Entry 7YJK (electron microscopy, 3.20 A resolution); this record covers chains A and B of the 8 polymer chains in the assembly.

[Chain A]
Protein: Long chain base biosynthesis protein 1
Source organism: Arabidopsis thaliana
Notes: EC 2.3.1.50
UniProtKB: Q94IB8 (LCB1_ARATH); residue numbers follow UniProt; this construct covers 1-482
Chain sequence (482 residues; each row starts with the number of its first residue):
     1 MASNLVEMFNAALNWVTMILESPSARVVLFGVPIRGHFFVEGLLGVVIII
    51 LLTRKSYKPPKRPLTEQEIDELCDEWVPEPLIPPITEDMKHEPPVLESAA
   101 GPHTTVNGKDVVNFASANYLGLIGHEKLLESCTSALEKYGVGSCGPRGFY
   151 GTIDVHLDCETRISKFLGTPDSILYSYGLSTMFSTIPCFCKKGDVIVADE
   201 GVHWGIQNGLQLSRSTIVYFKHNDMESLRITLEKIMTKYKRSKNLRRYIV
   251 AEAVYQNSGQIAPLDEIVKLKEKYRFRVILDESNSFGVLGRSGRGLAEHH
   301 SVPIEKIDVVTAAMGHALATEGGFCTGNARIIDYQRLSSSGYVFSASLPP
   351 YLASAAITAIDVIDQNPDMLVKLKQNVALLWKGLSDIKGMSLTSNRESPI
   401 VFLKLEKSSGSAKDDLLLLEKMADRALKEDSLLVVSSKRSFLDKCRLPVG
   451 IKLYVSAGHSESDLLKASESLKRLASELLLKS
Not modelled in the structure: 1-35, 481-482

[Chain B]
Protein: Long chain base biosynthesis protein 2a
Source organism: Arabidopsis thaliana
Notes: EC 2.3.1.50
UniProtKB: Q9LSZ9 (LCB2A_ARATH); residues 1-489 here = UniProt positions 1-489
Chain sequence (489 residues; numbered 1 to 489; the number before each row is that of its first residue):
     1 MITIPYLTAVSTYFSYGLLFAFGQLRDFFRRFIDWWFTSNLQGYAPICLG
    51 HEDFYIRRLYHRIQDCFERPISSAPDAWFDVVERYSNDNNKTLKRTTKTS
   101 RCLNLGSYNYLGFGSFDEYCTPRVIESLKKFSASTCSSRVDAGTTSVHAE
   151 LEECVTRFVGKPAAVVFGMGYATNSAIIPVLIGKGGLIISDSLNHSSIVN
   201 GARGSGATIRVFQHNTPSHLERVLREQIAEGQPRTHRPWKKIIVVVEGIY
   251 SMEGEICHLPEVVAICKKYKAYVYLDEAHSIGAIGKTGKGICELLGVDTA
   301 DVDVMMGTFTKSFGSCGGYIAGSKELIQYLKHQCPAHLYATSIPTPSAQQ
   351 IISAIKVILGEDGSNRGAQKLARIRENSNFFRAELQKMGFEVLGDNDSPV
   401 MPIMLYNPAKIPAFSRECLRQKVAVVVVGFPATPLLLARARICISASHSR
   451 EDLIRALKVISKVGDLSGIKYFPAEPKKIEQSKNDIKLD
Not modelled in the structure: 37-41, 476-489
Modified positions: K311 ((2S)-2-amino-6-[[3-hydroxy-2-methyl-5-(phosphonooxymethyl)pyridin-4-yl]methylideneamino]hexanoic acid; LLP)
UniProt features mapped onto this chain:
  - modified residue: K311 (N6-(pyridoxal phosphate)lysine)
Ligand contacts: Z1T (N-[(2S,3R,4E)-1,3-dihydroxyoctadec-4-en-2-yl]tetracosanamide): Y13, F14, Y16, G17, F20, A21, Y55, L435
From the paper describing this entry:
  - binding site for Z1T: Y55

[How chain A and chain B interact]
Pairs across the interface - 131 pairs, chain A then chain B:
  I69(A) with R225(B)
  C73(A) with Y269(B), hydrophobic; K270(B)
  W76(A) with I228(B), hydrophobic; W239(B), hydrogen bond (side chain-backbone); I242(B), hydrophobic; Y269(B); K270(B)
  P78(A) with K270(B)
  E79(A) with K240(B), hydrogen bond (backbone-backbone); Y272(B), hydrogen bond (backbone-side chain)
  P80(A) with K241(B); Y272(B)
  L81(A) with L181(B); K241(B), hydrogen bond (backbone-side chain); Y272(B)
  I82(A) with E325(B); L326(B), hydrophobic; Y329(B), hydrophobic
  P83(A) with Y329(B)
  I85(A) with E325(B); Q328(B)
  M89(A) with H332(B)
  K90(A) with Q328(B)
  P93(A) with R139(B)
  P94(A) with T144(B)
  V95(A) with T144(B); T145(B); S146(B)
  L96(A) with A142(B); T144(B), hydrogen bond (backbone-backbone); T145(B); S146(B), hydrogen bond (backbone-backbone)
  S98(A) with K130(B); F131(B)
  A100(A) with T135(B)
  A115(A) with S137(B), hydrogen bond (backbone-side chain)
  S116(A) with S137(B)
  A117(A) with C136(B)
  N118(A) with C136(B)
  I123(A) with S132(B); C136(B), hydrophobic
  G124(A) with S132(B), hydrogen bond (backbone-side chain)
  L129(A) with K129(B)
  C132(A) with L128(B), hydrophobic
  T133(A) with L128(B)
  L136(A) with V124(B), hydrophobic
  E137(A) with F116(B)
  Y139(A) with A74(B); P75(B)
  V141(A) with G314(B); P346(B); Q350(B)
  G142(A) with G314(B)
  C144(A) with P75(B), hydrophobic; S107(B), hydrogen bond (backbone-side chain); N109(B)
  G148(A) with F67(B); E68(B), hydrogen bond (backbone-backbone)
  F149(A) with V426(B), hydrophobic; R441(B)
  Y150(A) with R69(B), hydrogen bond; G106(B); A424(B); V425(B), hydrogen bond (side chain-backbone); V426(B), hydrophobic
  T152(A) with P70(B); I71(B), hydrogen bond (backbone-backbone)
  I153(A) with I71(B)
  D154(A) with I71(B), hydrogen bond (backbone-backbone); R95(B)
  L157(A) with R95(B)
  D158(A) with R95(B), salt bridge
  Y177(A) with G168(B); M169(B), hydrophobic; A340(B); T341(B), hydrogen bond (side chain-backbone)
  L179(A) with A340(B), hydrophobic
  S180(A) with M169(B), hydrogen bond
  W204(A) with P335(B), hydrophobic; Y339(B), hydrophobic
  Q211(A) with R203(B); G204(B), hydrogen bond (side chain-backbone)
  L212(A) with G204(B)
  R214(A) with R203(B)
  N244(A) with A45(B)
  L245(A) with A45(B)
  R246(A) with A45(B); P46(B); I47(B)
  R275(A) with Q42(B); G43(B); Y44(B)
  F276(A) with Y44(B)
  R277(A) with Y44(B); A45(B), hydrogen bond (side chain-backbone); I47(B)
  G315(A) with C136(B)
  H316(A) with C136(B)
  A319(A) with A133(B); C136(B), hydrophobic
  T320(A) with S134(B)
  E321(A) with T341(B)
  R330(A) with I47(B); C48(B), hydrogen bond; D53(B), salt bridge
  I331(A) with I47(B), hydrophobic
  L337(A) with I56(B), hydrophobic
  S340(A) with Y171(B), hydrogen bond; N200(B)
  F344(A) with Y171(B), hydrophobic; H195(B); S196(B)
  S345(A) with M169(B); K311(B)
  A346(A) with T310(B); K311(B)
  Y351(A) with P344(B); P346(B); S347(B), hydrogen bond
  V435(A) with D141(B)
  K438(A) with V140(B); D141(B), salt bridge; Y339(B)
  S440(A) with Q333(B); Y339(B), hydrogen bond (backbone-side chain)
  F441(A) with Y329(B); Q333(B)
  L442(A) with P179(B), hydrophobic; V180(B), hydrophobic
  D443(A) with Y339(B), hydrogen bond
Interface residues without a listed pair, chain A (96 interface residues in all): E66, L72, D74, H91, E97, A99, N113, K138, G140, S143, G145, P146, R147, N208, K271, Y334, R336, G341, Y342, P349, L352, L433, R439
Interface residues without a listed pair, chain B (99 interface residues in all): Y60, S72, S73, F79, Y108, G114, S115, I125, S175, A176, S205, A229, P238, I243, V304, S315, C316, L338, S342

[In short]
96 residues of chain A face 99 of chain B across their interface, with 23 hydrogen bonds and 3 salt bridges.
Polar pairs include D158(A)-R95(B), R330(A)-D53(B) and K438(A)-D141(B). Bound to chain B: compound Z1T. The
paper reports a binding site for Z1T at Y55(B).
Chain A is Long chain base biosynthesis protein 1 and chain B is Long chain base biosynthesis protein 2a, both
from Arabidopsis thaliana; the structure, Cryo-EM structure of the dimeric atSPT-ORM1 complex, was determined
by electron microscopy, deposited together with 7YJM, 7YJN and 7YJO.
